PDB entry 2G3V | X-ray diffraction, 2.30 A resolution | chains A and E

[Chain A]
Protein: CAG pathogenicity island protein 13
From: Helicobacter pylori
UniProtKB: P97227 (CAGS_HELPY); residue numbers follow UniProt; this construct covers 3-196
Amino-acid sequence (208 residues; row label = number of the first residue in the row; numbering starts at 0):
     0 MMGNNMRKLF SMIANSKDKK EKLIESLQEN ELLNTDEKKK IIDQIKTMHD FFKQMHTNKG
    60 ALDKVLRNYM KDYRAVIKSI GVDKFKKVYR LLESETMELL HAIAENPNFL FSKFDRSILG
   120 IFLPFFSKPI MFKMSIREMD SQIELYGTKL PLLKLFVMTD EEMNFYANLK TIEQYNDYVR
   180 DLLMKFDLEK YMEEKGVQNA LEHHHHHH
Unresolved in the structure: 0-20, 182-207
Modified residues: Mse-5, Mse-11, Mse-183, Mse-191 (selenomethionine); Mse-47, Mse-54, Mse-69, Mse-96, Mse-130, Mse-133, Mse-138, Mse-157, Mse-162 (selenomethionine; parent Met)

[Chain E]
Protein: (Unk)(unk)(unk)(unk)(unk)(mse)(unk)
Amino-acid sequence (7 residues; each row starts with the number of its first residue; X marks 6 residues of unknown identity (built as UNK)):
     1 XXXXXMX
Modified residues: Mse-6 (selenomethionine; parent Met)

[Chain A / chain E interface]
Pairs across the interface - 2 pairs, chain A then chain E:
  Leu-149(A) / Mse-6(E)
  Leu-152(A) / Mse-6(E)
Other interface residues (no listed pair), chain A (6 interface residues in all): Lys-21, Tyr-145, Lys-148, Leu-154

[Summary]
The interface between chain A and chain E involves 6 residues on one side and 1 on the other.
Chain A is CAG pathogenicity island protein 13 (Helicobacter pylori) and chain E is
(Unk)(unk)(unk)(unk)(unk)(mse)(unk); the structure, Crystal structure of CagS (HP0534, Cag13) from
Helicobacter pylori, was determined by X-ray diffraction.
